PDB entry 9EAU | electron microscopy, 3.06 A resolution | chains B and C of the 14 polymer chains in the assembly

# Chain B
Protein: Spike glycoprotein E2
From: Ross river virus (STRAIN T48)
UniProtKB: Q076B2 (Q076B2_9VIRU); residues 1-419 here correspond to UniProt positions 335-753 (UniProt number = residue number + 334)
Amino-acid sequence (419 residues; row label = number of the first residue in the row):
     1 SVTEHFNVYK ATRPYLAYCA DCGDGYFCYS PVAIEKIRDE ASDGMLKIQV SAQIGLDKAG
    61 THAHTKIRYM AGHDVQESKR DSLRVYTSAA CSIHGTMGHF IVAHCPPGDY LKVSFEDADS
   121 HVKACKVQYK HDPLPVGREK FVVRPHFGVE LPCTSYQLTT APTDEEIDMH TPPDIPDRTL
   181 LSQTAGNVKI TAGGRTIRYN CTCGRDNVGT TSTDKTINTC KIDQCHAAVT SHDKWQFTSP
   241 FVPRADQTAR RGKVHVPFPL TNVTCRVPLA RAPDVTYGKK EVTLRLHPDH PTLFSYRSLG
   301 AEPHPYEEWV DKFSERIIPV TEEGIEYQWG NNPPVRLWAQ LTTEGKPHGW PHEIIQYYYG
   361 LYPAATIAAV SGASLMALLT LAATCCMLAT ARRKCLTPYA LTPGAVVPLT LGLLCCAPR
Disulfides: C91-C105, C201-C225

# Chain C
Protein: Capsid protein
From: Ross river virus (STRAIN T48)
Notes: EC 3.4.21.90
UniProtKB: P08491 (POLS_RRVT); residues 111-268 here correspond to UniProt positions 113-270 (UniProt number = residue number + 2)
Amino-acid sequence (158 residues; numbered 111 to 268; the number before each row is that of its first residue):
   111 RMCMKIENDC IFEVKLDGKV TGYACLVGDK VMKPAHVKGT IDNPDLAKLT YKKSSKYDLE
   171 CAQIPVHMKS DASKYTHEKP EGHYNWHHGA VQYSGGRFTI PTGAGKPGDS GRPIFDNKGR
   231 VVAIVLGGAN EGARTALSVV TWTKDMVTRV TPEGTEEW
Disulfides: C120-C135

# Interface between chain B and chain C
Contacting residue pairs - 23 pairs, chain B then chain C:
  T397(B) - S164(C)
  P398(B) - Y167(C)
  P398(B) - D255(C)
  P398(B) - M256(C)
  P398(B) - V257(C)
  Y399(B) - D255(C)
  Y399(B) - M256(C)  hydrophobic
  A400(B) - K140(C)
  A400(B) - K162(C)
  L401(B) - K162(C)
  L401(B) - S164(C)
  L401(B) - Y167(C)  hydrophobic
  L401(B) - L169(C)  hydrophobic
  L401(B) - C171(C)  hydrogen bond (backbone-side chain)
  T402(B) - D255(C)  hydrogen bond (side chain-backbone)
  T402(B) - M256(C)
  T402(B) - V257(C)  hydrogen bond (side chain-backbone)
  P403(B) - V137(C)
  P403(B) - D139(C)
  P403(B) - K140(C)
  G404(B) - Y185(C)
  A405(B) - K254(C)
  A405(B) - D255(C)
Other interface residues (no listed pair), chain C (15 interface residues in all): M142, W252

# Overview
Chain B and chain C form an interface of 9 and 15 residues respectively; the contacts include 3 hydrogen
bonds. Polar pairs include L401(B)-C171(C), T402(B)-D255(C) and T402(B)-V257(C).
Here chain B is Spike glycoprotein E2 and chain C is Capsid protein, both from Ross river virus (STRAIN T48).
Entry 9EAU (RRV DKTA VLP in complex with VLDLR-LBD-Fc) was determined by electron microscopy (same publication
as 9E96).
